Entry 9JTU (electron microscopy, 3.43 A resolution); this record covers chains C and H of the 10 polymer chains in the assembly.

Chain C:
Name: V(D)J recombination-activating protein 1
From: Mus musculus
Notes: EC 3.1.-.-, 2.3.2.27
UniProt: P15919 (RAG1_MOUSE); numbering as in UniProt (aligned over 1-1040)
Sequence (1040 residues; each row starts with the number of its first residue):
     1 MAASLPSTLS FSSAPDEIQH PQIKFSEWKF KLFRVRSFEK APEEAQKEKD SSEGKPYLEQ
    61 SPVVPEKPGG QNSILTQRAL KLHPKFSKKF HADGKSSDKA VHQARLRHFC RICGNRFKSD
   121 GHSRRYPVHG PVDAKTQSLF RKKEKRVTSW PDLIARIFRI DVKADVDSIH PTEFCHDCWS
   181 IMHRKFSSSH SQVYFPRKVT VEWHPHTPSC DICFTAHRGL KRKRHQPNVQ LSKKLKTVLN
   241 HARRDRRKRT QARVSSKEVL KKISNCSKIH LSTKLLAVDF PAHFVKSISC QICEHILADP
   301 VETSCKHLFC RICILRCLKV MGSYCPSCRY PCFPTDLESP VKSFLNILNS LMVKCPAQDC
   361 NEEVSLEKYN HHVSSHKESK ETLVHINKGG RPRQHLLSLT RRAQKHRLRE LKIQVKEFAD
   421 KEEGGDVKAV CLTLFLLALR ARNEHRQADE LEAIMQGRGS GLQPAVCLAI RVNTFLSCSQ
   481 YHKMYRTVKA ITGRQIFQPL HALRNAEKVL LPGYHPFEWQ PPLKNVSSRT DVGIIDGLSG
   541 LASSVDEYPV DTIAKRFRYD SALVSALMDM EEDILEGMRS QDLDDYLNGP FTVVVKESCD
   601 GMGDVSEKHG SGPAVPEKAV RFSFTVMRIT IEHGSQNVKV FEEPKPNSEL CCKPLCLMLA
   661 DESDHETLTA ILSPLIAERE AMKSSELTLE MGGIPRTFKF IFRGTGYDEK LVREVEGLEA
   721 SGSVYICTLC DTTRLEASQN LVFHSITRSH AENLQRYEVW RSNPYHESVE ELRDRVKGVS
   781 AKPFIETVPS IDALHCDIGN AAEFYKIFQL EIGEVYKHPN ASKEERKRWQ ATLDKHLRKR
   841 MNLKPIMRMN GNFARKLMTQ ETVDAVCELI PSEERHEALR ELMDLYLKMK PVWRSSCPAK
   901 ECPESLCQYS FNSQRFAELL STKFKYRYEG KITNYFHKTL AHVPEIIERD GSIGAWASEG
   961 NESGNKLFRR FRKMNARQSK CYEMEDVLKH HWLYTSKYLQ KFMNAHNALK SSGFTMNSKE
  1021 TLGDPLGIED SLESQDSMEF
Not modelled in the structure: 1-384, 1008-1040
Metal / ion sites: Ca2+: Asp-600 (shared with 1 residue of chain G); Zn2+: Cys-727, Cys-730, His-937, His-942
Curated features (UniProtKB/Swiss-Prot):
  - zinc finger: Cys-290 to Arg-329 (RING-type), Leu-351 to Lys-380 (RAG1-type)
  - DNA-binding region: Gly-389 to Gln-456 (NBD)
  - binding site (Zn(2+)): Cys-266, His-270, Cys-290, Cys-293, His-295, Cys-305, His-307, Cys-310, Cys-313, Cys-325, Cys-328, Cys-355, Cys-360, His-372, His-376
  - binding site (a divalent metal cation): Asp-600, Asp-708, Glu-962
  - site: Trp-893 (Essential for DNA hairpin formation, participates in base-stacking interactions near the cleavage site)
  - cross-link: Lys-233 (Glycyl lysine isopeptide (Lys-Gly) (interchain with G-Cter in ubiquitin))
  - mutagenesis: Lys-233 (K233M: Abolishes autoubiquitination), His-307 (H307A: Displays lower E3 ligase activity and affects the joining step of V(D)J recombination), Cys-325 (C325G: Loss of E3 ligase activity and affects the joining step of V(D)J recombination), Arg-391 (R391A: Defects in converting nicked products to hairpins; R391L: Impairs DNA-binding and hairpin formation while maintaining some nicking activity), Arg-393 (R393A: Impairs DNA-binding and hairpin formation while maintaining some nicking activity), Arg-401 (R401A: Allows robust hairpin activity), Arg-402 (R402A: Defects in converting nicked products to hairpins), Lys-405 (K405A: Reduced hairpin activity), His-406 (H406A: Allows robust hairpin activity), Arg-407 (R407A: Impairs DNA-binding and reduces hairpin formation without affecting nicking activity), Asn-443 (N443A: Impairs DNA-binding; when associated with A-445), His-445 (H445A: Impairs DNA-binding; when associated with A-443), 23 further mutagenesis entries in UniProt

Chain H:
Molecule: 13-nt DNA strand
Sequence (13 nucleotides; row label = number of the first residue in the row):
    47 CAGGCCAGAT CCA

Interface between chain C and chain H:
Contacting residue pairs (7; chain C residue first):
  Ala-720(C) / DG50(H)  phosphate contact
  Ala-720(C) / DC51(H)  sugar contact
  Gly-722(C) / DC51(H)  sugar contact
  Ser-723(C) / DC51(H)  phosphate contact
  Val-724(C) / DC52(H)  phosphate contact
  Arg-773(C) / DC52(H)  salt bridge to the phosphate
  Arg-848(C) / DC47(H)  hydrogen bond to the base
Other interface residues (no listed pair), chain C (7 interface residues in all): Met-847

Overview:
7 residues of chain C and 4 residues of chain H are in contact; the contacts include 1 hydrogen bond and 1
salt bridge. Polar pairs include Arg-848(C)/DC47(H) and Arg-773(C)/DC52(H).
Chain C is V(D)J recombination-activating protein 1 (Mus musculus) and chain H is a 13-nt DNA strand; the
structure, CryoEM structure of mouse RAG SEC-1DNA (23RSS side), was determined by electron microscopy,
deposited together with 9JPU, 9JPX, 9JQN and 9JTS.
